PDB entry 8A9O | X-ray diffraction, 1.59 A resolution | chains A and B

Chain A (and B):
Molecule: DpA polyamine acetyltransferase
Organism: Acinetobacter baumannii
Notes: chain B of this document is another copy of the same molecule, construct and numbering; everything in this record applies to it too
UniProtKB: A0A385EXR5 (A0A385EXR5_ACIBA); residue numbers follow UniProt; this construct covers 1-147
Amino-acid sequence (154 residues; numbered -6 to 147; the number before each row is that of its first residue; numbers below 1 keep their minus sign (Met-6 is residue -6)):
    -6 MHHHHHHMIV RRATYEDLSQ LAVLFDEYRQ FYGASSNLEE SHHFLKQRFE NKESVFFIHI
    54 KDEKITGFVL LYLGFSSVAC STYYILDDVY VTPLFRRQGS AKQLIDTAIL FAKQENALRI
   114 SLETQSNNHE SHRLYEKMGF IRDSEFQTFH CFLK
Not modelled in the structure: -6 to -4, 136-137, 147 (chain B: -6 to -2, 147)
Differences from the reference sequence: initiating methionine (-6); expression tag (-5 to 0)
Bound ions: Mg2+ site 1: Phe68 (shared with Asp80(B) of chain B); Mg2+ site 2: Asp80 (shared with Phe68(B) of chain B)
Ligand contacts: coenzyme A (COA): Tyr21, Phe24, Tyr25, Val82, Tyr83, Val84, Arg89, Arg90, Gln91, Gly92, Ser93, Ala94, Lys95, Thr117, Asn121, Glu123, Ser124, Arg126, Leu127, Tyr128, Lys130
What the authors report for this chain:
  - catalytic residues: Tyr128
  - mutagenesis - Y128F: decreased catalytic activity on 1,3-DAP
  - binding site for acetyl coenzyme A: Arg90

Chain A / chain B interface:
Contacting residue pairs (103):
  Phe18(A) - Ser70(B)
  Arg22(A) - Ser70(B)  hydrogen bond (side chain-backbone)
  Arg22(A) - Val71(B)  hydrogen bond (side chain-backbone)
  Arg22(A) - Cys73(B)  hydrogen bond
  Tyr25(A) - Val71(B)  hydrophobic
  Tyr25(A) - Phe139(B)
  Ala27(A) - Val71(B)
  Phe37(A) - Phe68(B)  hydrophobic
  Phe37(A) - Ser69(B)
  Phe37(A) - Ser70(B)
  Phe37(A) - Cys73(B)
  Phe37(A) - Ser74(B)
  Gln40(A) - Phe68(B)
  Arg41(A) - Phe68(B)  hydrogen bond (side chain-backbone)
  Arg41(A) - Ser70(B)  hydrogen bond
  Asn44(A) - Phe68(B)
  Phe68(A) - Phe37(B)  hydrophobic
  Phe68(A) - Gln40(B)
  Phe68(A) - Arg41(B)
  Phe68(A) - Asp80(B)
  Ser69(A) - Phe37(B)
  Ser70(A) - Phe18(B)
  Ser70(A) - Arg22(B)  hydrogen bond (backbone-side chain)
  Ser70(A) - Phe37(B)
  Ser70(A) - Arg41(B)  hydrogen bond
  Ser70(A) - Asp81(B)  hydrogen bond
  Val71(A) - Arg22(B)  hydrogen bond (backbone-side chain)
  Val71(A) - Tyr25(B)  hydrophobic
  Val71(A) - Ala27(B)
  Cys73(A) - Arg22(B)  hydrogen bond
  Cys73(A) - Glu33(B)
  Cys73(A) - Phe37(B)  hydrophobic
  Ser74(A) - Phe37(B)
  Asp80(A) - Phe68(B)
  Asp81(A) - Ser70(B)  hydrogen bond
  Ala105(A) - Leu146(B)  hydrophobic
  Ala110(A) - Leu146(B)
  Leu111(A) - Leu146(B)  hydrogen bond (backbone-backbone)
  Arg112(A) - His143(B)
  Arg112(A) - Cys144(B)
  Arg112(A) - Leu146(B)
  Ile113(A) - His143(B)
  Ile113(A) - Cys144(B)  hydrogen bond (backbone-backbone)
  Ser114(A) - Phe142(B)
  Ser114(A) - His143(B)  hydrogen bond
  Leu115(A) - Gln140(B)
  Leu115(A) - Thr141(B)
  Leu115(A) - Phe142(B)  hydrogen bond (backbone-backbone)
  Glu116(A) - Gln140(B)
  Thr117(A) - Phe139(B)
  Thr117(A) - Gln140(B)  hydrogen bond (backbone-backbone)
  Thr117(A) - Phe142(B)
  Gln118(A) - Glu138(B)  hydrogen bond
  Gln118(A) - Phe139(B)
  Ser119(A) - Ser137(B)  hydrogen bond (side chain-backbone)
  Ser119(A) - Glu138(B)  hydrogen bond (backbone-backbone)
  Ser119(A) - Phe139(B)
  Ser119(A) - Gln140(B)
  His125(A) - Phe142(B)
  Phe133(A) - His143(B)
  Phe133(A) - Cys144(B)
  Ile134(A) - Phe142(B)
  Ile134(A) - His143(B)  hydrogen bond (backbone-backbone)
  Arg135(A) - Gln140(B)
  Arg135(A) - Thr141(B)
  Arg135(A) - Phe142(B)
  Glu138(A) - Gln118(B)
  Glu138(A) - Ser119(B)  hydrogen bond (backbone-backbone)
  Phe139(A) - Thr117(B)
  Phe139(A) - Gln118(B)
  Phe139(A) - Ser119(B)
  Gln140(A) - Leu115(B)
  Gln140(A) - Glu116(B)
  Gln140(A) - Thr117(B)  hydrogen bond (backbone-backbone)
  Gln140(A) - Ser119(B)
  Gln140(A) - Arg135(B)
  Gln140(A) - Asp136(B)
  Gln140(A) - Ser137(B)  hydrogen bond
  Thr141(A) - Leu115(B)
  Thr141(A) - Arg135(B)
  Thr141(A) - Asp136(B)  hydrogen bond (backbone-backbone)
  Phe142(A) - Ser114(B)
  Phe142(A) - Leu115(B)  hydrogen bond (backbone-backbone)
  Phe142(A) - Thr117(B)
  Phe142(A) - His125(B)
  Phe142(A) - Glu129(B)
  Phe142(A) - Ile134(B)
  Phe142(A) - Arg135(B)
  His143(A) - Arg112(B)
  His143(A) - Ile113(B)
  His143(A) - Ser114(B)  hydrogen bond
  His143(A) - Phe133(B)
  His143(A) - Ile134(B)  hydrogen bond (backbone-backbone)
  His143(A) - Asp136(B)  salt bridge
  Cys144(A) - Arg112(B)
  Cys144(A) - Ile113(B)  hydrogen bond (backbone-backbone)
  Cys144(A) - Phe133(B)
  Phe145(A) - Leu111(B)
  Leu146(A) - Ile102(B)  hydrophobic
  Leu146(A) - Ala105(B)  hydrophobic
  Leu146(A) - Lys106(B)
  Leu146(A) - Ala110(B)
  Leu146(A) - Arg112(B)
Interface residues without a listed pair, chain A (51 interface residues in all): Tyr21, Glu33, Leu63, Ala72, Thr75, Tyr76, Ile102, Lys106, Tyr128, Met131, Gly132
Interface residues without a listed pair, chain B (53 interface residues in all): Tyr21, Ser34, Leu63, Tyr65, Ala72, Tyr128, Met131, Gly132, Phe145

Summary:
51 residues of chain A face 53 of chain B across their interface, with 28 hydrogen bonds and 1 salt bridge.
Among the polar pairs are His143(A)-Asp136(B), Arg22(A)-Ser70(B) and Arg22(A)-Val71(B). Ligands of chain A:
coenzyme A. The paper reports the catalytic residue Tyr128(A); Y128F of chain A reduces catalytic activity on
1,3-DAP.
Chain A and chain B are both DpA polyamine acetyltransferase (Acinetobacter baumannii); the structure,
Structure of the polyamine acetyltransferase DpA, was determined by X-ray diffraction together with 8A9N from
the same study.
